8ZRE - chains C and H of the 8 polymer chains in the assembly; structure by electron microscopy, 3.44 A resolution.

== Chain C ==
Protein: Capsid protein
From: hepatitis B virus genotype C
UniProtKB: A0A679FG23 (A0A679FG23_HBV); numbering as in UniProt (aligned over 1-142)
Chain sequence (142 residues; each row starts with the number of its first residue):
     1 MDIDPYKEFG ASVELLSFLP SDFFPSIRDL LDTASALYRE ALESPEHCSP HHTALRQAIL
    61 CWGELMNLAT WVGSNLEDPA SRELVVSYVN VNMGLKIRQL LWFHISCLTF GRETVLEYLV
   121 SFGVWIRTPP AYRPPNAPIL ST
From the paper describing this entry:
  - mutagenesis - P20A: decreased binding to Group I and Group III mAbs
  - mutagenesis - R127A, P130A, A131R: unchanged binding to 12 human anti-HBc mAbs
  - mutagenesis - E77A: unchanged binding to cAbD4

== Chain H ==
Protein: Heavy chains of D4 Fab
From: Homo sapiens
Notes: antibody fragment or engineered binder
Chain sequence (121 residues; row label = number of the first residue in the row):
     1 QVQLVESGGG VVQPGRSLRL SCAASGFNFN KFGMHWVRQV PGKGLEWLTY IWYDGSNADY
    61 VDSVKGRFTI SRDNSINTLY LQMNSLRADD TAVYFCARGF YDSSSLESWG QGALVIVSSA
   121 S
Disulfide bonds: Cys-22/Cys-96

== Interface between chain C and chain H ==
Contacting residue pairs (5; chain C residue first):
  Glu-77(C) / Asp-102(H)
  Pro-79(C) / Trp-52(H)  hydrophobic
  Pro-79(C) / Tyr-53(H)  hydrophobic
  Ala-80(C) / Tyr-53(H)
  Glu-83(C) / Tyr-53(H)
Interface residues without a listed pair, chain C (5 interface residues in all): Asp-78
Interface residues without a listed pair, chain H (4 interface residues in all): Ser-103

== Overview ==
5 residues of chain C and 4 residues of chain H are in contact. The paper reports that P20A of chain C reduces
binding to Group I and Group III mAbs; R127A, P130A and A131R of chain C leave binding to 12 human anti-HBc
mAbs unchanged.
Chain C is Capsid protein (hepatitis B virus genotype C) and chain H is Heavy chains of D4 Fab (Homo sapiens);
the structure, HBcAg-D4 Fab complex, was determined by electron microscopy together with 8ZRH and 8ZRR from
the same study.
